4I9B - chains A and B; structure by X-ray diffraction, 1.90 A resolution.

Chain A (and B):
Name: Putative betaine aldehyde dehyrogenase
From: Solanum lycopersicum
Notes: chain B of this document is another copy of the same molecule, construct and numbering; everything in this record applies to it too
UniProtKB: Q56R04 (Q56R04_SOLLC); residue numbers follow UniProt; this construct covers 2-504
Amino-acid sequence (517 residues; each row starts with the number of its first residue; numbers below 1 keep their minus sign (Met-12 is residue -12)):
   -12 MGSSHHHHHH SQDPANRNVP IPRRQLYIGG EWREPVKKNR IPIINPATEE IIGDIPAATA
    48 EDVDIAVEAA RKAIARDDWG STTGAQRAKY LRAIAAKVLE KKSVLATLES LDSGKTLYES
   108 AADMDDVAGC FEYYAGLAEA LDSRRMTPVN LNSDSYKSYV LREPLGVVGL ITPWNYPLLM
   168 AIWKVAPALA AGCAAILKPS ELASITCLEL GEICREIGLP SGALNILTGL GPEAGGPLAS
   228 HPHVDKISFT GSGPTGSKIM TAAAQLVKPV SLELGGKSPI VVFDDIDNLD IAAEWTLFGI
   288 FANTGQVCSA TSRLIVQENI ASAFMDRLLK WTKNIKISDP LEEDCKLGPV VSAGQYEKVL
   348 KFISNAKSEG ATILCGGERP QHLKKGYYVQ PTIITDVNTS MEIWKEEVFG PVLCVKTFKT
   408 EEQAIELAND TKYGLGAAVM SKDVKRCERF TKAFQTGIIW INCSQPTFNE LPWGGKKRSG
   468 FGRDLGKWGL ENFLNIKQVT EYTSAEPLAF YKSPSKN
Not modelled in the structure: -12 to 5, 502-504
Construct notes: expression tag (-12 to 1)
Glycans and other covalent adducts: (2-hydroxyethoxy)acetaldehyde (1KA) linked to Cys295
Metal / ion sites: Na+: Ile31, Asp99, Leu189
Ligand contacts:
  - (2-hydroxyethoxy)acetaldehyde (1KA): Asn162, Tyr163, Met167, Trp170, Val294, Ser296, Trp460
  - NAD (nicotinamide-adenine-dinucleotide): Ile158, Thr159, Pro160, Trp161, Lys185, Pro186, Ser187, Glu188, Leu189, Leu217, Gly218, Pro219, Gly222, Gly223, Phe236, Thr237, Gly238, Ser239, Thr242, Lys245, Ile246
From the paper describing this entry:
  - Na+ coordination: Ile31, Asp99, Leu189
  - catalytic residues: Asn162, Glu260, Cys295
  - conformationally variable residues (order/disorder transition, side-chain flip): Tyr163, Glu260, Thr454
  - self-association interface (contacts with another copy of this molecule); pairs are residue here / residue on that copy: Thr454-Gln485 (hydrogen bond)
  - specificity-determining residues: Ala289, Ile445, Thr454
  - specificity-determining residues: Asn290 (proposed by the authors, not directly observed)

Interface between chain A and chain B:
Contacting residue pairs (176):
  Tyr105(A) with Phe497(B), hydrophobic
  Glu106(A) with Phe497(B)
  Val136(A) with Glu457(B); Leu458(B), hydrophobic
  Leu138(A) with Phe455(B), hydrophobic
  Tyr143(A) with Trp282(B); Pro453(B); Phe455(B), hydrophobic
  Ser145(A) with Leu458(B)
  Tyr146(A) with Thr438(B)
  Val147(A) with Pro459(B)
  Leu148(A) with Thr438(B)
  Arg149(A) with Trp475(B)
  Glu150(A) with Lys439(B)
  Ser244(A) with Ala251(B), hydrogen bond (side chain-backbone); Val254(B)
  Met247(A) with Met247(B); Ala251(B), hydrophobic; Lys255(B)
  Thr248(A) with Ala251(B)
  Ala251(A) with Ser244(B), hydrogen bond (backbone-side chain); Met247(B), hydrophobic; Thr248(B)
  Gln252(A) with Thr248(B); Arg465(B)
  Leu253(A) with Arg465(B)
  Val254(A) with Gly240(B); Ser244(B); Leu259(B), hydrophobic; Leu261(B), hydrophobic; Arg465(B); Phe468(B)
  Lys255(A) with Met247(B); Phe468(B)
  Pro256(A) with Phe468(B), hydrophobic
  Leu261(A) with Val254(B), hydrophobic
  Ile278(A) with Ala492(B); Pro494(B), hydrophobic
  Glu281(A) with Pro494(B); Leu495(B); Ala496(B), hydrogen bond (side chain-backbone); Phe497(B), hydrogen bond (side chain-backbone); Tyr498(B), hydrogen bond (side chain-backbone)
  Trp282(A) with Tyr143(B); Tyr489(B); Leu495(B), hydrophobic
  Leu284(A) with Tyr498(B), hydrophobic
  Phe285(A) with Leu495(B), hydrophobic; Phe497(B), hydrophobic; Tyr498(B)
  Phe288(A) with Tyr498(B)
  Ala289(A) with Tyr498(B), hydrogen bond (backbone-side chain)
  Arg314(A) with Pro501(B)
  Lys317(A) with Pro501(B)
  Trp318(A) with Tyr498(B); Lys499(B); Ser500(B); Pro501(B)
  Asn321(A) with Lys499(B), hydrogen bond (side chain-backbone); Ser500(B), hydrogen bond (side chain-backbone); Pro501(B)
  Ile322(A) with Tyr498(B), hydrophobic
  Lys333(A) with Phe497(B), hydrogen bond (side chain-backbone)
  Thr438(A) with Tyr146(B); Leu148(B); Lys484(B), hydrogen bond (backbone-side chain); Val486(B)
  Lys439(A) with Arg132(B); Glu150(B); Lys484(B), hydrogen bond (backbone-side chain)
  Phe441(A) with Lys484(B), hydrogen bond (backbone-side chain)
  Thr443(A) with Asn482(B), hydrogen bond (backbone-side chain); Lys484(B)
  Gly444(A) with Ile483(B); Lys484(B); Gln485(B), hydrogen bond (backbone-backbone)
  Ile445(A) with Gln485(B)
  Ile446(A) with Lys484(B); Gln485(B), hydrogen bond (backbone-backbone); Val486(B); Thr487(B), hydrogen bond (backbone-backbone)
  Trp447(A) with Thr487(B)
  Ile448(A) with Val486(B), hydrophobic; Thr487(B), hydrogen bond (backbone-backbone); Glu488(B); Tyr489(B), hydrogen bond (backbone-backbone)
  Asn449(A) with Tyr489(B)
  Cys450(A) with Thr487(B); Tyr489(B), hydrophobic
  Pro453(A) with Tyr143(B), hydrophobic; Thr487(B)
  Thr454(A) with Gln485(B), hydrogen bond
  Phe455(A) with Leu138(B), hydrophobic; Tyr143(B), hydrophobic
  Glu457(A) with Val136(B); Asn137(B)
  Leu458(A) with Val136(B), hydrophobic; Ser145(B); Gln485(B); Thr487(B)
  Pro459(A) with Val147(B); Ile483(B), hydrophobic; Gln485(B)
  Trp460(A) with Gln485(B)
  Lys463(A) with Asn482(B)
  Arg465(A) with Leu253(B); Val254(B)
  Phe468(A) with Val254(B); Lys255(B); Pro256(B), hydrophobic
  Arg470(A) with Asn482(B), hydrogen bond; Ile483(B), hydrogen bond (side chain-backbone)
  Trp475(A) with Arg149(B); Ile483(B)
  Asn482(A) with Thr443(B), hydrogen bond (side chain-backbone); Lys463(B); Arg470(B), hydrogen bond
  Ile483(A) with Gly444(B); Pro459(B), hydrophobic; Arg470(B), hydrogen bond (backbone-side chain); Trp475(B), hydrophobic
  Lys484(A) with Thr438(B), hydrogen bond (side chain-backbone); Lys439(B), hydrogen bond (side chain-backbone); Phe441(B), hydrogen bond (side chain-backbone); Thr443(B); Gly444(B); Ile446(B)
  Gln485(A) with Gly444(B), hydrogen bond (backbone-backbone); Ile445(B); Ile446(B), hydrogen bond (backbone-backbone); Pro453(B); Thr454(B), hydrogen bond; Leu458(B); Pro459(B), hydrogen bond (side chain-backbone); Trp460(B)
  Val486(A) with Thr438(B); Ile446(B); Ile448(B), hydrophobic
  Thr487(A) with Ile446(B), hydrogen bond (backbone-backbone); Trp447(B); Ile448(B), hydrogen bond (backbone-backbone); Cys450(B); Pro453(B); Leu458(B)
  Glu488(A) with Ile448(B)
  Tyr489(A) with Trp282(B); Ile448(B), hydrogen bond (backbone-backbone); Asn449(B); Cys450(B), hydrophobic
  Ala492(A) with Ile278(B)
  Pro494(A) with Ile278(B), hydrophobic; Glu281(B)
  Leu495(A) with Glu281(B); Trp282(B), hydrophobic; Phe285(B), hydrophobic
  Ala496(A) with Glu281(B), hydrogen bond (backbone-side chain)
  Phe497(A) with Tyr105(B), hydrophobic; Glu106(B); Glu281(B), hydrogen bond (backbone-side chain); Phe285(B), hydrophobic; Lys333(B), hydrogen bond (backbone-side chain)
  Tyr498(A) with Glu281(B), hydrogen bond (backbone-side chain); Leu284(B); Phe285(B); Phe288(B); Ala289(B), hydrogen bond (side chain-backbone); Trp318(B); Ile322(B), hydrophobic
  Lys499(A) with Trp318(B); Asn321(B), hydrogen bond (backbone-side chain)
  Ser500(A) with Trp318(B); Asn321(B)
  Pro501(A) with Arg314(B); Lys317(B); Trp318(B); Asn321(B)
Also at the interface, not in a pair above, chain A (85 interface residues in all): Asn137, Ser140, Leu152, Gly240, Ala250, Val257, Leu259, Lys464, Gly467, Lys474, Glu493
Also at the interface, not in a pair above, chain B (86 interface residues in all): Ser140, Leu152, Ala250, Gln252, Val257, Lys464, Gly467, Lys474, Glu493

Overview:
The interface between chain A and chain B involves 85 residues on one side and 86 on the other; the contacts
include 40 hydrogen bonds. Among the polar pairs are Ser244(A)-Ala251(B), Glu281(A)-Ala496(B) and
Glu281(A)-Phe497(B). Ligands of chain A: NAD. The paper reports catalytic residues Asn162(A), Glu260(A) and
Cys295(A); Na+ coordination by Ile31(A), Asp99(A) and Leu189(A).
Both chains are Putative betaine aldehyde dehyrogenase (Solanum lycopersicum). Entry 4I9B (Structure of
aminoaldehyde dehydrogenase 1 from Solanum lycopersium (SlAMADH1) with a thiohemiacetal intermediate) was
determined by X-ray diffraction (same publication as 4I8P and 4I8Q).
